1XNY - chains A and B; structure by X-ray diffraction, 2.20 A resolution.

# Chain A (and B)
Name: propionyl-CoA carboxylase complex B subunit
Source organism: Streptomyces coelicolor
Notes: EC 6.4.1.3; fragment: B subunit; chain B of this document is another copy of the same molecule, construct and numbering; everything in this record applies to it too
UniProtKB: Q9X4K7 (Q9X4K7_STRCO); residues 1-530 here = UniProt positions 1-530
Sequence (530 residues; numbered 1 to 530; the number before each row is that of its first residue):
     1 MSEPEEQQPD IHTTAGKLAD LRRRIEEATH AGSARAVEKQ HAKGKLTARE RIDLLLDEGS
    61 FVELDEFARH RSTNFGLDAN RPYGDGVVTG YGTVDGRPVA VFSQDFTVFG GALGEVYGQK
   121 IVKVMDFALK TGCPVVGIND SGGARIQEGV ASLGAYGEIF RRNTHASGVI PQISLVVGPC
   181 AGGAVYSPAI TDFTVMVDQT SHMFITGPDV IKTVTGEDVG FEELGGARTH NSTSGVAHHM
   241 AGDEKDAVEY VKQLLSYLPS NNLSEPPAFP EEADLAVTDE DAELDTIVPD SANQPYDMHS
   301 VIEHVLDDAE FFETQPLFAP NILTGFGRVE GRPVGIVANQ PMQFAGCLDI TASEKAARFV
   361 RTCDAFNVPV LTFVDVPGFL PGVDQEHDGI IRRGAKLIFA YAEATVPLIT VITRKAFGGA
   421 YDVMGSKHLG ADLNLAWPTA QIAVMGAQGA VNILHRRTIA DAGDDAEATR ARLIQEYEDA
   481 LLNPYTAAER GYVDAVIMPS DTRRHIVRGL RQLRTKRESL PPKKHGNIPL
Disordered / not traced: 1-9
Residues lining bound ligands:
  - propionyl Coenzyme A (1VU), molecule 1: N80, F109, G110, A112, G142, G143, A144, R145, I146, Q147, L153, Y156, G182, G183
  - propionyl Coenzyme A (1VU), molecule 2: G418, G419, D422, V444, I453, R456
  - biotin (BTN), molecule 1: G182, G183, I205, T206, V210
  - biotin (BTN), molecule 2: C347, P377, G378, F379, P381, F417, G418, G419, A420

# Interface between chain A and chain B
Contacting residue pairs - 217 pairs, chain A then chain B:
  F75(A) with L454(B), hydrophobic; H455(B)
  E115(A) with R490(B), salt bridge
  A144(A) with V444(B), hydrophobic
  I146(A) with V444(B), hydrophobic; M445(B), hydrophobic; L454(B), hydrophobic
  Q147(A) with L454(B)
  G149(A) with V444(B)
  V150(A) with I442(B); A443(B), hydrophobic; T486(B); Y492(B)
  A151(A) with R490(B); Y492(B)
  S152(A) with V444(B)
  L153(A) with G418(B); Y421(B), hydrophobic; D422(B); A443(B); V444(B), hydrophobic
  G154(A) with H428(B); Y492(B)
  Y156(A) with D422(B)
  G157(A) with D422(B), hydrogen bond (backbone-side chain); H428(B); L429(B)
  E158(A) with H428(B)
  F160(A) with I398(B), hydrophobic; D422(B)
  R161(A) with K427(B); H428(B), hydrogen bond (side chain-backbone); L429(B), hydrogen bond (side chain-backbone); G430(B)
  T164(A) with F399(B); A402(B); E403(B); K523(B), hydrogen bond (backbone-side chain)
  H165(A) with A402(B), hydrogen bond (side chain-backbone); L520(B); P521(B); K523(B), hydrogen bond (backbone-side chain)
  S167(A) with F399(B); K523(B), hydrogen bond (backbone-side chain); G526(B); N527(B), hydrogen bond (side chain-backbone)
  G168(A) with K523(B); H525(B)
  V169(A) with P522(B); K523(B)
  V185(A) with I391(B)
  Y186(A) with F379(B); I390(B); I391(B); G394(B); A395(B)
  A189(A) with I391(B); A395(B), hydrophobic; P529(B)
  I190(A) with A395(B), hydrophobic; I398(B), hydrophobic; P529(B), hydrophobic
  D192(A) with N527(B)
  M203(A) with E386(B); I391(B), hydrophobic
  F204(A) with E386(B)
  I205(A) with E386(B), hydrogen bond (backbone-side chain); I390(B), hydrophobic
  V210(A) with P381(B), hydrophobic
  I211(A) with P381(B), hydrophobic; G382(B)
  T215(A) with P381(B)
  E217(A) with G382(B); V383(B), hydrogen bond (side chain-backbone)
  V219(A) with V383(B), hydrophobic
  E223(A) with H387(B), hydrogen bond (backbone-side chain)
  L224(A) with E386(B); H387(B)
  T229(A) with H387(B)
  H230(A) with E386(B), salt bridge; I391(B)
  T233(A) with H387(B)
  S234(A) with E386(B); H387(B); G389(B); R392(B), hydrogen bond (backbone-side chain)
  G235(A) with R392(B), hydrogen bond (backbone-side chain)
  V236(A) with R392(B)
  N262(A) with P522(B), hydrogen bond (side chain-backbone); K523(B)
  E354(A) with R392(B), salt bridge; L530(B)
  A357(A) with L530(B), hydrophobic
  R358(A) with N527(B), hydrogen bond (side chain-backbone); I528(B), hydrogen bond (side chain-backbone); P529(B); L530(B)
  R361(A) with H525(B); G526(B), hydrogen bond (side chain-backbone); N527(B); I528(B)
  T362(A) with N527(B), hydrogen bond
  D364(A) with K524(B), salt bridge; H525(B), salt bridge
  A365(A) with H525(B)
  N367(A) with K524(B)
  F379(A) with Y186(B)
  P381(A) with I211(B), hydrophobic; V214(B), hydrophobic; T215(B)
  G382(A) with I211(B); E217(B)
  V383(A) with E217(B), hydrogen bond (backbone-side chain); V219(B), hydrophobic
  E386(A) with M203(B); F204(B); I205(B), hydrogen bond (side chain-backbone); L224(B); H230(B), salt bridge; S234(B)
  H387(A) with E223(B); L224(B); T229(B); T233(B); S234(B), hydrogen bond (backbone-backbone)
  G389(A) with S234(B)
  I390(A) with Y186(B); I205(B), hydrophobic
  I391(A) with V185(B); Y186(B); A189(B); M203(B), hydrophobic; H230(B)
  R392(A) with S234(B), hydrogen bond (side chain-backbone); G235(B), hydrogen bond (side chain-backbone); E354(B), salt bridge
  R393(A) with R393(B)
  G394(A) with Y186(B)
  A395(A) with Y186(B); A189(B), hydrophobic
  K396(A) with K396(B); L530(B), hydrogen bond (side chain-backbone)
  I398(A) with Y186(B), hydrophobic; I190(B), hydrophobic
  F399(A) with T164(B); S167(B)
  A402(A) with T164(B); H165(B), hydrogen bond (backbone-side chain)
  E403(A) with T164(B); H525(B), salt bridge
  T405(A) with K524(B), hydrogen bond
  V406(A) with K524(B)
  G418(A) with L153(B)
  Y421(A) with L153(B), hydrophobic
  D422(A) with L153(B); G157(B)
  K427(A) with R161(B)
  H428(A) with G154(B); G157(B); E158(B); R161(B), hydrogen bond (backbone-side chain)
  L429(A) with G157(B); R161(B)
  I442(A) with V150(B)
  A443(A) with V150(B), hydrophobic; L153(B)
  V444(A) with G149(B); V150(B); S152(B); L153(B), hydrophobic
  A450(A) with I146(B), hydrophobic
  L454(A) with F75(B), hydrophobic; I146(B), hydrophobic; Q147(B)
  H455(A) with F75(B)
  Y477(A) with I146(B)
  T486(A) with V150(B)
  R490(A) with E115(B), salt bridge; A151(B)
  Y492(A) with V150(B); A151(B); G154(B)
  L520(A) with H165(B)
  P521(A) with H165(B); V169(B), hydrophobic
  P522(A) with N262(B), hydrogen bond (backbone-side chain)
  K523(A) with T164(B), hydrogen bond (side chain-backbone); H165(B), hydrogen bond (side chain-backbone); S167(B), hydrogen bond (side chain-backbone); G168(B); V169(B); N262(B)
  K524(A) with D364(B), salt bridge; N367(B); T405(B), hydrogen bond; V406(B)
  H525(A) with G168(B); R361(B); D364(B), salt bridge; A365(B); E403(B), salt bridge
  G526(A) with S167(B); R361(B), hydrogen bond (backbone-side chain)
  N527(A) with S167(B), hydrogen bond (backbone-side chain); D192(B); R358(B), hydrogen bond (backbone-side chain); R361(B); T362(B), hydrogen bond
  I528(A) with R358(B); R361(B)
  P529(A) with A189(B); I190(B), hydrophobic; R358(B)
  L530(A) with E354(B); A357(B), hydrophobic; R358(B); K396(B), hydrogen bond (backbone-side chain)
Interface residues without a listed pair, chain A (109 interface residues in all): L129, A166, G183, T206, V214, F318, G419, V423, G430, M445, A487
Interface residues without a listed pair, chain B (110 interface residues in all): L129, A144, Y156, F160, A166, G183, T206, V210, V236, F318, G419, V423, A450, I453, Y477, A487

# Overview
109 residues of chain A and 110 residues of chain B are in contact, with 37 hydrogen bonds and 12 salt
bridges. Polar pairs include E115(A)-R490(B), H230(A)-E386(B) and E354(A)-R392(B). Bound to chain A: propionyl
Coenzyme A and biotin.
Chain A and chain B are both propionyl-CoA carboxylase complex B subunit (Streptomyces coelicolor); the
structure, Biotin and propionyl-CoA bound to Acyl-CoA Carboxylase Beta Subunit from S. coelicolor (PccB), was
determined by X-ray diffraction together with 1XNV, 1XNW and 1XO6 from the same study.
